6JRF - chains A and B of the 4 polymer chains in the assembly; structure by X-ray diffraction, 2.05 A resolution.

Chain A (and B):
Name: Monokaryotic chloroplast 1
Organism: Zea mays
Notes: fragment: RuvC domain; chain B of this document is another copy of the same molecule, construct and numbering; everything in this record applies to it too
UniProt: B4FCI7 (B4FCI7_MAIZE); numbering as in UniProt (aligned over 109-271)
Amino-acid sequence (174 residues; each row starts with the number of its first residue):
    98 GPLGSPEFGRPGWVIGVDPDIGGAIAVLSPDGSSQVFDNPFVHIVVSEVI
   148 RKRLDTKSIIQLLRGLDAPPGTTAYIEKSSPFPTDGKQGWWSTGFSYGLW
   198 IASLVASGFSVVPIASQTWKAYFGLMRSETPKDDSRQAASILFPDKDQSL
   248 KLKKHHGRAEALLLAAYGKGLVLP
Disordered / not traced: 98-108
Differences from the reference sequence: expression tag (98-108)
Metal / ion sites: Ca2+ site 1: Asp115, Asp117, Glu257 (shared with 1 residue of chain D); Ca2+ site 2: Glu174, Glu257 (shared with 1 residue of chain D)

Interface between chain A and chain B:
Residue-residue contacts (47; chain A residue first):
  Thr153(A) with Ile198(B); Ala199(B); Val202(B)
  Ile157(A) with Ala199(B); Val202(B), hydrophobic; Ala203(B)
  Ser176(A) with Trp188(B), hydrogen bond
  Pro180(A) with Lys184(B), hydrogen bond (backbone-side chain)
  Lys184(A) with Pro180(B), hydrogen bond (side chain-backbone); Trp187(B)
  Trp187(A) with Lys184(B); Trp188(B)
  Trp188(A) with Ser176(B); Trp187(B); Thr190(B); Gly191(B); Tyr194(B), hydrophobic
  Thr190(A) with Trp188(B)
  Gly191(A) with Trp188(B); Gly191(B); Phe192(B)
  Phe192(A) with Gly191(B); Phe192(B); Tyr194(B), hydrophobic; Gly195(B)
  Tyr194(A) with Trp188(B), hydrophobic; Phe192(B), hydrophobic
  Gly195(A) with Phe192(B); Gly195(B); Leu196(B)
  Leu196(A) with Gly195(B); Leu196(B); Ile198(B), hydrophobic; Ala199(B)
  Ile198(A) with Thr153(B); Phe192(B), hydrophobic; Leu196(B), hydrophobic
  Ala199(A) with Thr153(B); Ile157(B); Leu196(B); Ala199(B), hydrophobic; Ser200(B)
  Ser200(A) with Ala199(B)
  Val202(A) with Thr153(B); Ile157(B), hydrophobic
  Ala203(A) with Ile157(B); Ala203(B), hydrophobic
Also at the interface, not in a pair above, chain A (21 interface residues in all): Lys154, Pro178, Gln185
Also at the interface, not in a pair above, chain B (21 interface residues in all): Lys154, Pro178, Gln185

In short:
The chain A/chain B interface involves 21 residues from each chain; the contacts include 3 hydrogen bonds.
Among the polar pairs are Ser176(A)-Trp188(B) and Pro180(A)-Lys184(B). Asp115(A), Asp117(A) and Glu257(A)
coordinate Ca2+ site 1. The Ca2+ site 2 is built by Glu174(A) and Glu257(A).
Chain A and chain B are both Monokaryotic chloroplast 1 (Zea mays); the structure, Crystal structure of
ZmMoc1-Holliday junction Complex in the presence of Calcium, was determined by X-ray diffraction, deposited
together with 6IS8, 6IS9 and 6JRG.
